7QZX - chain AAA; structure by X-ray diffraction, 1.24 A resolution.

[Chain AAA]
Name: Carbonic anhydrase 2
From: Homo sapiens
Notes: EC 4.2.1.1
UniProtKB: P00918 (CAH2_HUMAN); the author numbering skips numbers that UniProt does not, so the offset changes along the chain: 1-125 = UniProt 1-125; 127-261 = UniProt 126-260
Amino-acid sequence (260 residues; row label = number of the first residue in the row; note: 1 number in that range is skipped by the numbering (no residue carries it; nothing is unmodelled there)):
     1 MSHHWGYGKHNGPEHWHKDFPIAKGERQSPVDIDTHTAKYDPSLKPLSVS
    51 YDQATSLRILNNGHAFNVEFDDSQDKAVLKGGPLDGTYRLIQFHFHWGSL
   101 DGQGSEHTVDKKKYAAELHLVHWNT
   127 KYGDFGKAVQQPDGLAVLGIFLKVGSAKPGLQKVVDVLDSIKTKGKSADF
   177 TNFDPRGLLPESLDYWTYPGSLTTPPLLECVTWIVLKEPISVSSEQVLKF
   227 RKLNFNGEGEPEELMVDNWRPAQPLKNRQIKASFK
Not modelled in the structure: 1-2
Metal / ion sites: Zn2+: His94, His96, His119 (together with 4-oxo-N-)
Residues lining bound ligands: 4-oxo-N- (HIL; 4-oxo-N-(4-sulfamoylphenethyl)-1,3,4,6,7,11b-hexahydro-2H-pyrazino[2,1-a]isoquinoline-2-carboxamide): Asn67, Glu69, Phe70, Asp72, Ile91, Gln92, His94, His96, Glu106, His119, Val121, Phe131, Val143, Ser197, Leu198, Thr199, Thr200, Trp209
UniProt features mapped onto this chain:
  - active site: His64 (Proton donor/acceptor)
  - binding site (Zn(2+)): His94, His96, His119
  - binding site (substrate): Thr199, Thr200
  - site: Tyr7 (Fine-tunes the proton-transfer properties of H-64), Asn62 (Fine-tunes the proton-transfer properties of H-64), Asn67 (Fine-tunes the proton-transfer properties of H-64), Gln92 (Involved in the binding of some activators, including histamine and L-histidine)
  - modified residue: Ser2 (N-acetylserine), Ser166 (Phosphoserine), Ser173 (Phosphoserine)
Reported in the primary citation:
  - binding site for 4-oxo-N-: Ile91, Gln92, Val121, Leu198, Thr199

[Overview]
Ligands of chain AAA: 4-oxo-N-. His94, His96 and His119 coordinate Zn2+. Curated annotation (UniProt) lists
active-site residue His64, 3 Zn2+-binding residues and substrate-binding residues Thr199 and Thr200. From the
paper: a binding site for 4-oxo-N- at Ile91, Gln92 and Val121 among others.
Chain AAA is Carbonic anhydrase 2 (Homo sapiens); the structure, Human Carbonic Anhydrase II in complex with
4-oxo-N-(4-sulfamoylphenethyl)-1,3,4,6,7,11b-hexahydro-2H-pyrazino[2,1-a]isoquinoline-2-carboxamide, was
determined by X-ray diffraction together with 7YZH, 7YWT and 7R1X from the same study.
